7OQD - chain AAA; structure by X-ray diffraction, 2.30 A resolution.

Chain AAA:
Name: Arylsulfatase
Organism: Bacteroides thetaiotaomicron (strain ATCC 29148 / DSM 2079 / NCTC 10582 / E50 / VPI-5482)
UniProt: Q8A789 (Q8A789_BACTN); residues 24-509 here = UniProt positions 24-509
Sequence (510 residues; row label = number of the first residue in the row; numbering starts at 0):
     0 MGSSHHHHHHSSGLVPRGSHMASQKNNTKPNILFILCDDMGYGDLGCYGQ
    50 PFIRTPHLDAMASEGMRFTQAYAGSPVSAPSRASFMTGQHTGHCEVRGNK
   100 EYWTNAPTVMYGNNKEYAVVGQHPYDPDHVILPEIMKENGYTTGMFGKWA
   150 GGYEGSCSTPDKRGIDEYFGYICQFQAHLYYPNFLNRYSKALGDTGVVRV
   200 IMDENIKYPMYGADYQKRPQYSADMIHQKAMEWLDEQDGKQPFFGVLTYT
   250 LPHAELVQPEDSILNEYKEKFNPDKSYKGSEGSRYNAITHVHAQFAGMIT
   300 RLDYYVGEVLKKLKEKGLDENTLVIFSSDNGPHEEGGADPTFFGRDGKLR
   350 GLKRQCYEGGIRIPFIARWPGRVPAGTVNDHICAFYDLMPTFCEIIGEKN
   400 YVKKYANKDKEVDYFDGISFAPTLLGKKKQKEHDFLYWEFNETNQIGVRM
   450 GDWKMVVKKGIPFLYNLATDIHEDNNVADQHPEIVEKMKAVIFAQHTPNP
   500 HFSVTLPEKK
Unresolved in the structure: 0-26, 509
Sequence notes: initiating methionine (0); expression tag (1-23)
Ion coordination: Ca2+: D37, D38, D328, N329 (together with 3-O-sulfo-beta-D-galactopyranose)
Small-molecule neighbours: 3-O-sulfo-beta-D-galactopyranose (SGA): D37, D38, V76, S77, N98, E100, Q121, K147, Q173, F174, H177, H252, Y284, D328, N329, E334, K352, R353
What the authors report for this chain:
  - binding site for 3-O-sulfo-beta-D-galactopyranose: H177
  - mutagenesis - H177A: decreased catalytic activity

Overview:
Ligands of chain AAA: 3-O-sulfo-beta-D-galactopyranose. D37, D38, D328 and N329 coordinate Ca2+. The paper
reports a binding site for 3-O-sulfo-beta-D-galactopyranose at H177; H177A reduces catalytic activity.
Chain AAA is Arylsulfatase (Bacteroides thetaiotaomicron (strain ATCC 29148 / DSM 2079 / NCTC 10582 / E50 /
VPI-5482)); the structure, A single sulfatase is required for metabolism of colonic mucin O-glycans and
intestinal colonization by a ..., was determined by X-ray diffraction together with 7ANA, 7AN1, 7ANB and 7ALL
from the same study.
